PDB entry 7WED | electron microscopy, 3.50 A resolution | chains E and H of the 3 polymer chains in the assembly

Chain E:
Molecule: Spike protein S1
Organism: Severe acute respiratory syndrome coronavirus 2
UniProt: P0DTC2 (SPIKE_SARS2); residues 330-530 here = UniProt positions 330-530
Sequence (201 residues; row label = number of the first residue in the row):
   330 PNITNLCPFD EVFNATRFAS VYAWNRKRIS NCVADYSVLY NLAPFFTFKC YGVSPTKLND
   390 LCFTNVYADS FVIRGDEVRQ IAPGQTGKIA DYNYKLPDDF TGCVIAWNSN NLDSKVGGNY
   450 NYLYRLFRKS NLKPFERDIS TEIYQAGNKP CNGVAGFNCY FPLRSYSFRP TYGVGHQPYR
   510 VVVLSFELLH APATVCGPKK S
Sequence notes: variant Asp339 (Gly in P0DTC2), Leu371 (Ser in P0DTC2), Pro373 (Ser in P0DTC2), Phe375 (Ser in P0DTC2), Asn477 (Ser in P0DTC2), Lys478 (Thr in P0DTC2), Ala484 (Glu in P0DTC2), Arg493 (Gln in P0DTC2), Ser496 (Gly in P0DTC2), Arg498 (Gln in P0DTC2), Tyr501 (Asn in P0DTC2), His505 (Tyr in P0DTC2)
Disulfides: Cys336-Cys361, Cys379-Cys432, Cys391-Cys525, Cys480-Cys488
UniProt features mapped onto this chain:
  - region: Arg403 to Asp405 (Integrin-binding motif), Asn448 to Phe456 (Immunodominant HLA epitope recognized by the CD8+)
  - glycosylation (N-linked (GlcNAc...) asparagine): Asn331 (complex), Asn343 (complex)
  - natural variant: Asp339 (G339D: In strain: Omicron/BA.1, Omicron/BA.2 and 4 more; this construct carries the variant), Arg346 (R346K: In strain: Mu/B.1.621; R346T: In strain: Omicron/BQ.1.1, Omicron/XBB.1.5 and 1 more), Leu368 (L368I: In strain: Omicron/XBB.1.5, Omicron/EG.5.1), Leu371 (S371L: In strain: Omicron/BA.1; this construct carries the variant), Pro373 (S373P: In strain: Omicron/BA.1, Omicron/BA.2 and 7 more; this construct carries the variant), Phe375 (S375F: In strain: Omicron/BA.1, Omicron/BA.2 and 7 more; this construct carries the variant), Thr376 (T376A: In strain: Omicron/BA.2, Omicron/BA.2.12.1 and 5 more), Asp405 (D405N: In strain: Omicron/BA.2, Omicron/BA.2.12.1 and 6 more), Arg408 (R408S: In strain: Omicron/BA.2, Omicron/BA.2.12.1 and 6 more), Lys417 (K417N: In strain: Beta/B.1.351, Omicron/BA.1 and 8 more; K417T: In strain: Gamma/P.1), Asn440 (N440K: In strain: Omicron/BA.1, Omicron/BA.2 and 7 more), Lys444 (K444T: In strain: Omicron/BQ.1.1), 16 further natural variant entries in UniProt
  - mutagenesis: Asn331 (N331Q: Reduced viral infectivity), Asn343 (N343Q: Reduced viral infectivity), Leu452 (L452R: Increased resistance to neutralizing antibodies. Decreases HLA binding to NF9 epitope. Increased binding affinity to human ACE2), Tyr453 (Y453F: Decreased HLA binding to NF9 epitope. Increased binding affinity to human ACE2), Ala475 (A475V: Increased resistance to neutralizing antibodies), Val483 (V483A: Increased resistance to neutralizing antibodies), Phe490 (F490L: Increased resistance to neutralizing antibodies and human covalescent sera neutralization), His519 (H519P: Increased resistance to human covalescent sera neutralization)
Reported in the primary citation:
  - conformationally variable residues (loop rearrangement): Thr470 to Phe490
  - mutagenesis - G446S: decreased binding to XGv289 (proposed by the authors, not directly observed)

Chain H:
Molecule: The heavy chain of Fab XGv347
Organism: Homo sapiens
Notes: antibody fragment or engineered binder
Sequence (123 residues; numbered 1 to 123; the number before each row is that of its first residue):
     1 QMQLVQSGPE VKKPGTSVKV SCKASGFTFT DVSSLQWVRQ ARGQRLEWIG WTVVGTGNTN
    61 YAPRFQERVT ITTDKSTSTA YMELSSLRSE DTAVYYCAAP FCSETSCSDG FDLWGQGTKV
   121 TVS
Disulfides: Cys22-Cys97, Cys102-Cys107

Chain E / chain H interface:
Contacting residue pairs (19):
  Phe456(E) with Asp31(H); Val32(H), hydrophobic; Thr56(H)
  Tyr473(E) with Thr105(H), hydrogen bond (side chain-backbone)
  Ala475(E) with Val32(H), hydrophobic; Ser106(H); Cys107(H), hydrogen bond (backbone-backbone)
  Gly476(E) with Cys107(H)
  Lys478(E) with Asp109(H)
  Gly485(E) with Trp51(H)
  Phe486(E) with Asp109(H); Phe111(H), hydrophobic
  Asn487(E) with Ser108(H), hydrogen bond (side chain-backbone); Asp109(H)
  Tyr489(E) with Val32(H), hydrogen bond (side chain-backbone); Ser34(H), hydrogen bond; Val53(H), hydrophobic
  Arg493(E) with Gly55(H), hydrogen bond (side chain-backbone); Thr56(H)
Other interface residues (no listed pair), chain E (13 interface residues in all): Leu455, Asn477, Phe490
Other interface residues (no listed pair), chain H (14 interface residues in all): Gly110
The authors on this interface:
  - specific contacts: Gly55(H)-Arg493(E) (hydrogen bond)
  - epitope / paratope residues, chain E: Phe456(E), Tyr473(E), Phe486(E), Tyr489(E)
  - epitope / paratope residues, chain H: Val32(H), Trp51(H), Val53(H), Gly55(H), Phe111(H)

In short:
Chain E and chain H form an interface of 13 and 14 residues respectively; the contacts include 6 hydrogen
bonds. Among the polar pairs are Tyr473(E)-Thr105(H), Asn487(E)-Ser108(H) and Tyr489(E)-Val32(H). The authors
report a hydrogen bond between Gly55(H) and Arg493(E). From the paper: G446S of chain E reduces binding to
XGv289; epitope/paratope residues Phe456(E), Tyr473(E) and Val32(H) among others.
Here chain E is Spike protein S1 (Severe acute respiratory syndrome coronavirus 2) and chain H is the heavy
chain of Fab XGv347 (Homo sapiens). Entry 7WED (SARS-CoV-2 Omicron variant spike RBD in complex with Fab
XGv347) was determined by electron microscopy together with 7WE7, 7WE8, 7WE9, 7WEA, 7WEB, 7WEC and 3 further
entries from the same study.
